Entry 3CVE (X-ray diffraction, 1.75 A resolution); this record covers chains A and B of the 4 polymer chains in the assembly.

[Chain A (and B)]
Protein: Homer protein homolog 1
Source organism: Rattus norvegicus
Notes: fragment: Coiled-coil region; chain B of this document is another copy of the same molecule, construct and numbering; everything in this record applies to it too
UniProt: Q9Z214 (HOME1_RAT); residues 290-354 here correspond to UniProt positions 302-366 (UniProt number = residue number + 12)
Amino-acid sequence (72 residues; each row starts with the number of its first residue):
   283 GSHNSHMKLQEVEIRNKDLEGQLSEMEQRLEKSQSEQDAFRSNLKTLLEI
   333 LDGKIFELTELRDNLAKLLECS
Unresolved in the structure: 283-284, 353-354 (chain B: 283-286, 353-354)
Modified / non-standard residues: Mse-289 (selenomethionine; parent Met); Mse-308 (selenomethionine; parent Met)
Construct notes: expression tag (283-289); engineered mutation Mse-308 (Leu320 in Q9Z214)
From the paper describing this entry:
  - self-association interface (contacts with another copy of this molecule): Lys-290 to Leu-312, Gln-319, Phe-322, Leu-326 to Ser-354
  - mutagenesis - I332R/I337E: decreased signaling
  - mutagenesis - I332R/I337E: decreased localization to Shank

[Chain A / chain B interface]
Contacting residue pairs - 38 pairs, chain A then chain B:
  Lys-290(A) / Glu-295(B)  salt bridge
  Leu-291(A) / Leu-291(B)  hydrophobic
  Leu-291(A) / Val-294(B)  hydrophobic
  Val-294(A) / Val-294(B)
  Val-294(A) / Asn-298(B)
  Glu-295(A) / Lys-290(B)
  Arg-297(A) / Asn-298(B)
  Arg-297(A) / Glu-302(B)  salt bridge
  Asn-298(A) / Val-294(B)  hydrogen bond (side chain-backbone)
  Asn-298(A) / Arg-297(B)
  Asn-298(A) / Asn-298(B)  hydrogen bond
  Asn-298(A) / Leu-301(B)
  Leu-301(A) / Asn-298(B)
  Leu-301(A) / Leu-301(B)  hydrophobic
  Leu-301(A) / Glu-302(B)
  Leu-301(A) / Leu-305(B)  hydrophobic
  Glu-302(A) / Arg-297(B)  salt bridge
  Gln-304(A) / Leu-305(B)
  Leu-305(A) / Leu-301(B)  hydrophobic
  Leu-305(A) / Gln-304(B)
  Leu-305(A) / Leu-305(B)
  Leu-305(A) / Mse-308(B)  hydrophobic
  Mse-308(A) / Leu-305(B)
  Mse-308(A) / Mse-308(B)
  Mse-308(A) / Leu-312(B)  hydrophobic
  Glu-309(A) / Mse-308(B)
  Leu-312(A) / Mse-308(B)  hydrophobic
  Leu-312(A) / Arg-311(B)
  Leu-312(A) / Leu-312(B)  hydrophobic
  Leu-312(A) / Ser-315(B)
  Ser-315(A) / Gln-319(B)  hydrogen bond
  Gln-319(A) / Gln-319(B)
  Gln-319(A) / Phe-322(B)
  Phe-322(A) / Phe-322(B)  hydrophobic
  Phe-322(A) / Leu-326(B)  hydrophobic
  Arg-323(A) / Phe-322(B)
  Leu-326(A) / Phe-322(B)  hydrophobic
  Leu-326(A) / Leu-326(B)  hydrophobic
Other interface residues (no listed pair), chain A (22 interface residues in all): Ser-287, Arg-311, Gln-316, Leu-340
Other interface residues (no listed pair), chain B (19 interface residues in all): Glu-309, Leu-340

[In short]
The interface between chain A and chain B involves 22 residues on one side and 19 on the other, with 3
hydrogen bonds and 3 salt bridges. Polar pairs include Lys-290(A)/Glu-295(B), Arg-297(A)/Glu-302(B) and
Asn-298(A)/Val-294(B). From the paper: I332R/I337E of chain A reduce signaling; a self-association interface
involving Lys-290(A), Gln-319(A) and Phe-322(A) among others.
Chain A and chain B are both Homer protein homolog 1 (Rattus norvegicus); the structure, Crystal Structure of
the carboxy terminus of Homer1, was determined by X-ray diffraction together with 3CVF from the same study.
